Entry 8TS0 (X-ray diffraction, 1.70 A resolution); this record covers chains H and A of the 3 polymer chains in the assembly.

Chain H:
Protein: 8M24 Fab Heavy chain
From: Homo sapiens
Notes: antibody fragment or engineered binder
Amino-acid sequence (236 residues; each row starts with the number of its first residue):
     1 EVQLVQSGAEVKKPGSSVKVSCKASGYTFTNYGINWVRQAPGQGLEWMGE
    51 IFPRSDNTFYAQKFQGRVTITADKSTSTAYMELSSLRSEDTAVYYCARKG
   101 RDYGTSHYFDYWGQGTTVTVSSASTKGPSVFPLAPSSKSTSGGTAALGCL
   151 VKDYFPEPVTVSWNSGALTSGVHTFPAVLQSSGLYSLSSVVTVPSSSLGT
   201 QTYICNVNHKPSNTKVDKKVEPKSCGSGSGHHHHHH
Disordered / not traced: 136-142, 223-236
Disulfide bonds: Cys-22/Cys-96, Cys-149/Cys-205

Chain A:
Protein: Asialoglycoprotein receptor 1
From: Homo sapiens
Notes: fragment: carbohydrate recognition domain
UniProtKB: P07306 (ASGR1_HUMAN); numbering as in UniProt (aligned over 154-291)
Amino-acid sequence (169 residues; each row starts with the number of its first residue):
   123 HHHHHHHHGSGSGLNDIFEAQKIEWHESGSGCPVNWVEHERSCYWFSRSG
   173 KAWADADNYCRLEDAHLVVVTSWEEQKFVQHHIGPVNTWMGLHDQNGPWK
   223 WVDGTDYETGFKNWRPEQPDDWYGHGLGGGEDCAHFTDDGRWNDDVCQRP
   273 YRWVCETELDKASQEPPLL
Disordered / not traced: 123-152, 282-291
Construct notes: expression tag (123-153)
Disulfide bonds: Cys-154/Cys-165, Cys-182/Cys-277, Cys-255/Cys-269
Metal / ion sites: Ca2+ site 1: Val-191, Glu-197, Glu-278; Ca2+ site 2: Asp-216, Asp-243, Glu-253, Asp-254; Ca2+ site 3: Gln-240, Asp-242, Glu-253, Asn-265, Asp-266 (together with glycerol)
What the authors report for this chain:
  - contacts within the chain: Lys-173/Asp-177
  - specificity-determining residues: Lys-173, Asn-180, Thr-279, Leu-281 (proposed by the authors, not directly observed)

How chain H and chain A interact:
Pairs across the interface (27):
  Asn-31(H) / Pro-155(A)
  Asn-31(H) / Val-156(A)
  Phe-52(H) / Leu-184(A)
  Phe-52(H) / Asp-186(A)
  Arg-54(H) / Pro-155(A)
  Arg-54(H) / Asp-186(A)  salt bridge
  Arg-54(H) / Thr-279(A)  hydrogen bond
  Arg-54(H) / Leu-281(A)
  Ser-55(H) / Asp-186(A)  hydrogen bond
  Asn-57(H) / Asp-186(A)  hydrogen bond
  Lys-99(H) / Leu-184(A)  hydrogen bond (side chain-backbone)
  Arg-101(H) / Tyr-181(A)
  Arg-101(H) / Glu-185(A)  salt bridge
  Tyr-103(H) / Val-156(A)
  Tyr-103(H) / Asn-157(A)  hydrogen bond
  Tyr-103(H) / Trp-167(A)
  Tyr-103(H) / Tyr-181(A)
  Gly-104(H) / Trp-167(A)
  Gly-104(H) / Ser-171(A)  hydrogen bond (backbone-side chain)
  Gly-104(H) / Lys-173(A)
  Gly-104(H) / Tyr-181(A)  hydrogen bond (backbone-side chain)
  Gly-104(H) / Trp-275(A)
  Thr-105(H) / Lys-173(A)  hydrogen bond (backbone-side chain)
  Thr-105(H) / Tyr-181(A)
  His-107(H) / Tyr-181(A)
  His-107(H) / Leu-184(A)
  His-107(H) / Glu-185(A)  salt bridge
Also at the interface, not in a pair above, chain H (12 interface residues in all): Asp-102
Also at the interface, not in a pair above, chain A (15 interface residues in all): Gly-153, Arg-183
Interface features reported in the paper:
  - residue pairs: Arg-54(H)/Asp-186(A) (salt bridge), Arg-54(H)/Thr-279(A) (hydrogen bond), Asn-57(H)/Asp-186(A) (hydrogen bond), Arg-101(H)/Glu-185(A) (salt bridge), Thr-105(H)/Lys-173(A) (backbone contact), His-107(H)/Glu-185(A) (hydrogen bond)
  - epitope / paratope residues, chain H: Arg-54(H), Asn-57(H), Arg-101(H), Thr-105(H), His-107(H)
  - epitope / paratope residues, chain A: Lys-173(A), Leu-184(A), Glu-185(A), Asp-186(A), Thr-279(A)

Summary:
Chain H and chain A form an interface of 12 and 15 residues respectively, with 8 hydrogen bonds and 3 salt
bridges. Polar pairs include Arg-54(H)/Asp-186(A), Arg-101(H)/Glu-185(A) and His-107(H)/Glu-185(A). The paper
describes salt bridges between Arg-54(H) and Asp-186(A) and Arg-101(H) and Glu-185(A); hydrogen bonds between
Arg-54(H) and Thr-279(A), Asn-57(H) and Asp-186(A) and His-107(H) and Glu-185(A); a backbone contact between
Thr-105(H) and Lys-173(A). From the paper: epitope/paratope residues Arg-54(H), Asn-57(H) and Lys-173(A) among
others; specificity determinants Lys-173(A), Asn-180(A) and Thr-279(A) among others.
Chain H is 8M24 Fab Heavy chain and chain A is Asialoglycoprotein receptor 1, both from Homo sapiens; the
structure, Crystal Structure of human ASGR1 CRD (Carbohydrate Recognition Domain) bound to 8M24 Fab, was
determined by X-ray diffraction, deposited together with 8URF.
